Entry 8JT0 (X-ray diffraction, 2.20 A resolution); this record covers chains A and B.

# Chain A (and B)
Name: Dihydrofolate reductase family protein
Source organism: Leptospira interrogans serovar Pomona
Notes: chain B of this document is another copy of the same molecule, construct and numbering; everything in this record applies to it too
Reference sequence: A0A8I0PU34 (A0A8I0PU34_LEPIR); numbering as in UniProt (aligned over 1-197)
Sequence (203 residues; row label = number of the first residue in the row):
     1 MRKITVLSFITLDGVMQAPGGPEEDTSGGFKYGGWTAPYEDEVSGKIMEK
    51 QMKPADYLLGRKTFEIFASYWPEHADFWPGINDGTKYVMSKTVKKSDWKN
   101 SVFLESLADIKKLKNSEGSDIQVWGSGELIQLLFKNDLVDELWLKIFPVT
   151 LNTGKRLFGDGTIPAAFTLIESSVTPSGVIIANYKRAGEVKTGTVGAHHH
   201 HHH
Unresolved in the structure: 196-203
Sequence notes: expression tag (198-203)
Residues lining bound ligands: NADP (NAP; NADP nicotinamide-adenine-dinucleotide phosphate): Leu7, Ser8, Phe9, Met16, Gln17, Ala18, Pro19, Glu24, Asp25, Gly60, Arg61, Lys62, Thr63, Ile66, Met89, Ser90, Lys91, Thr92, Val93, Gly125, Ser126, Gly127, Glu128, Leu129, Leu132, Lys155

# How chain A and chain B interact
Residue-residue contacts (83):
  Leu12(A) - Phe158(B)
  Leu12(A) - Tyr184(B)
  Asp13(A) - Phe158(B)
  Gly20(A) - Gly193(B)
  Gly20(A) - Thr194(B)
  Gly20(A) - Val195(B)  hydrogen bond (backbone-backbone)
  Gly21(A) - Gly193(B)
  Pro22(A) - Gly193(B)
  Pro22(A) - Thr194(B)
  Tyr32(A) - Pro164(B)
  Tyr32(A) - Val190(B)  hydrophobic
  Tyr32(A) - Thr192(B)
  Gly33(A) - Thr192(B)
  Gly34(A) - Thr192(B)
  Gly34(A) - Gly193(B)  hydrogen bond (backbone-backbone)
  Trp35(A) - Lys191(B)
  Trp35(A) - Thr192(B)
  Thr36(A) - Val195(B)
  Ala37(A) - Gly193(B)
  Ala37(A) - Thr194(B)
  Ala37(A) - Val195(B)  hydrophobic
  Pro38(A) - Lys191(B)
  Pro148(A) - Ala166(B)
  Pro148(A) - Phe167(B)  hydrogen bond (backbone-backbone)
  Pro148(A) - Tyr184(B)  hydrophobic
  Val149(A) - Ala165(B)
  Val149(A) - Ala166(B)  hydrophobic
  Thr150(A) - Phe158(B)
  Thr150(A) - Thr162(B)
  Thr150(A) - Ile163(B)  hydrogen bond (side chain-backbone)
  Thr150(A) - Pro164(B)
  Thr150(A) - Ala165(B)  hydrogen bond (backbone-backbone)
  Thr150(A) - Phe167(B)
  Leu151(A) - Pro164(B)
  Leu151(A) - Val190(B)  hydrophobic
  Asn152(A) - Thr162(B)  hydrogen bond (side chain-backbone)
  Arg156(A) - Arg156(B)
  Phe158(A) - Leu12(B)
  Phe158(A) - Asp13(B)
  Gly159(A) - Asn152(B)
  Asp160(A) - Asn152(B)
  Thr162(A) - Thr150(B)
  Thr162(A) - Asn152(B)  hydrogen bond (backbone-side chain)
  Ile163(A) - Thr150(B)
  Pro164(A) - Tyr32(B)
  Pro164(A) - Thr150(B)
  Ala165(A) - Val149(B)
  Ala165(A) - Thr150(B)  hydrogen bond (backbone-backbone)
  Ala166(A) - Tyr39(B)
  Ala166(A) - Pro148(B)
  Ala166(A) - Val149(B)  hydrophobic
  Phe167(A) - Pro148(B)  hydrogen bond (backbone-backbone)
  Phe167(A) - Thr150(B)
  Leu169(A) - Val174(B)  hydrophobic
  Leu169(A) - Gly178(B)
  Val174(A) - Leu169(B)  hydrophobic
  Val174(A) - Ser172(B)
  Gly178(A) - Leu169(B)
  Ile180(A) - Leu169(B)  hydrophobic
  Ile180(A) - Tyr184(B)
  Ala182(A) - Ile180(B)  hydrophobic
  Tyr184(A) - Leu12(B)
  Tyr184(A) - Pro148(B)  hydrophobic
  Tyr184(A) - Ile180(B)
  Val190(A) - Tyr32(B)  hydrophobic
  Val190(A) - Thr150(B)
  Val190(A) - Leu151(B)  hydrophobic
  Lys191(A) - Pro38(B)
  Thr192(A) - Tyr32(B)
  Thr192(A) - Gly33(B)
  Thr192(A) - Gly34(B)
  Gly193(A) - Gly20(B)
  Gly193(A) - Gly21(B)
  Gly193(A) - Pro22(B)
  Gly193(A) - Gly34(B)  hydrogen bond (backbone-backbone)
  Gly193(A) - Ala37(B)
  Thr194(A) - Gly20(B)
  Thr194(A) - Pro22(B)
  Thr194(A) - Ala37(B)
  Val195(A) - Gly20(B)  hydrogen bond (backbone-backbone)
  Val195(A) - Thr36(B)
  Val195(A) - Ala37(B)  hydrophobic
  Val195(A) - Glu40(B)
Also at the interface, not in a pair above, chain A (43 interface residues in all): Tyr39, Glu40, Ile146, Ser172
Also at the interface, not in a pair above, chain B (42 interface residues in all): Trp35, Leu144, Gly159, Thr168

# Overview
The interface between chain A and chain B involves 43 residues on one side and 42 on the other; the contacts
include 11 hydrogen bonds. Polar pairs include Thr150(A)-Ile163(B), Asn152(A)-Thr162(B) and
Gly20(A)-Val195(B). Chain A binds NADP.
Both chains are Dihydrofolate reductase family protein (Leptospira interrogans serovar Pomona). Entry 8JT0
(Dihydrofolate reductase-like enzyme from Leptospira interrogans with additional NADP+) was determined by
X-ray diffraction (same publication as 8JSV and 8JSY).
